8XAU - chains D and E of the 6 polymer chains in the assembly; structure by electron microscopy, 3.14 A resolution.

[Chain D (and E)]
Protein: ATP-binding protein
Organism: Escherichia coli
Notes: chain E of this document is another copy of the same molecule, construct and numbering; everything in this record applies to it too
UniProt: A0A9X9SUP5 (A0A9X9SUP5_ECOLX); residues 1-571 here = UniProt positions 1-571
Chain sequence (571 residues; row label = number of the first residue in the row):
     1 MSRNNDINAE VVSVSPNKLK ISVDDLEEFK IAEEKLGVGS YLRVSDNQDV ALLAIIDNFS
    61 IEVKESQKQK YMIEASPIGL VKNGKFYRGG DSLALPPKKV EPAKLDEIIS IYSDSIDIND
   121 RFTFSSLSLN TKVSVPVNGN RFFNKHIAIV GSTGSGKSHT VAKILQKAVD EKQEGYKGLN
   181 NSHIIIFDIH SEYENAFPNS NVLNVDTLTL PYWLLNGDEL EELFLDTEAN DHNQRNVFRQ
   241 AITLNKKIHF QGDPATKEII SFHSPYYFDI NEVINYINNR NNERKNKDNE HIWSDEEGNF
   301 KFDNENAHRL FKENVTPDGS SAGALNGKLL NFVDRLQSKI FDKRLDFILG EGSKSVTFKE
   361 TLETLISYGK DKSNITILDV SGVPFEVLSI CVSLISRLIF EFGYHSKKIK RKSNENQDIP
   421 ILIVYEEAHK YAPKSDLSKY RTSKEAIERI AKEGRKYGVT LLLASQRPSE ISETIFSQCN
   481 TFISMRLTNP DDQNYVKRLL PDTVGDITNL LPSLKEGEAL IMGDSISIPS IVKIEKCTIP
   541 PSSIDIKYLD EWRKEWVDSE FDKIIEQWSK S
Unresolved in the structure: 1-6, 570-571 (chain E: 1-6, 31-35, 412-418, 570-571)
Reported in the primary citation:
  - mutagenesis - K157A: decreased growth in response to phage lambda

[How chain D and chain E interact]
Residue-residue contacts - 172 pairs, chain D then chain E:
  Val11(D) with Ile61(E)
  Val12(D) with Ser60(E); Ile61(E), hydrogen bond (backbone-backbone)
  Ser13(D) with Phe59(E), hydrogen bond (side chain-backbone)
  Val14(D) with Val38(E); Asn58(E); Phe59(E), hydrogen bond (backbone-backbone)
  Ser15(D) with Asn58(E)
  Pro16(D) with Val38(E), hydrophobic; Asp57(E); Asn58(E); Asp506(E); Leu510(E); Ser513(E)
  Asn17(D) with Asn509(E); Pro512(E); Ser513(E)
  Lys64(D) with Glu65(E)
  Leu80(D) with Lys515(E)
  Arg88(D) with Arg486(E); Pro512(E); Lys515(E); Glu516(E)
  Gly89(D) with Ser513(E); Leu514(E); Lys515(E)
  Gly90(D) with Ser513(E), hydrogen bond (backbone-backbone); Lys515(E)
  Asp91(D) with Lys515(E), salt bridge
  Ser92(D) with Gly37(E); Val38(E); Leu129(E)
  Ala94(D) with Phe59(E)
  Leu95(D) with Lys30(E); Leu36(E); Phe59(E), hydrophobic
  Pro96(D) with Phe59(E); Ile61(E), hydrophobic
  Pro97(D) with Leu26(E); Glu27(E)
  Asn119(D) with Arg553(E), hydrogen bond (backbone-side chain)
  Asp120(D) with Leu549(E); Arg553(E)
  Phe122(D) with Leu549(E), hydrophobic
  Gly139(D) with Leu549(E)
  Asn140(D) with Lys547(E); Leu549(E); Asp550(E), hydrogen bond
  Phe143(D) with Tyr548(E); Trp552(E), hydrophobic
  Asn144(D) with Ile546(E); Tyr548(E), hydrogen bond (side chain-backbone)
  Lys145(D) with Asp545(E), salt bridge
  Ala168(D) with Trp552(E), hydrophobic
  Glu171(D) with Leu549(E); Trp552(E); Arg553(E), salt bridge
  Gln173(D) with Arg553(E), hydrogen bond (backbone-backbone); Lys554(E)
  Tyr176(D) with Arg553(E), hydrogen bond (side chain-backbone); Lys554(E), hydrogen bond (side chain-backbone); Glu555(E)
  Leu179(D) with Trp556(E), hydrogen bond (backbone-backbone)
  Asn180(D) with Trp552(E), hydrogen bond (side chain-backbone); Lys554(E); Trp556(E)
  Asn181(D) with Glu551(E); Trp552(E), hydrogen bond (backbone-backbone); Lys554(E), hydrogen bond (backbone-backbone); Glu555(E); Trp556(E); Val557(E), hydrogen bond (side chain-backbone)
  Ser182(D) with Trp552(E)
  His183(D) with Trp552(E); Trp556(E)
  His232(D) with Gly327(E); Lys328(E)
  Arg235(D) with Asn331(E), hydrogen bond
  Asn236(D) with Gly327(E), hydrogen bond (side chain-backbone); Leu330(E)
  Arg239(D) with Leu330(E); Asn331(E); Asp334(E), salt bridge
  Gln240(D) with Leu330(E)
  Thr243(D) with Asp334(E)
  Glu258(D) with Gln337(E); Phe341(E)
  Ile259(D) with Phe341(E)
  Ser261(D) with Asp334(E), hydrogen bond
  Phe262(D) with Asp334(E)
  His263(D) with Asp334(E), hydrogen bond (side chain-backbone); Ser338(E)
  Phe358(D) with Trp568(E), hydrophobic
  Lys359(D) with Asp562(E), salt bridge; Ile565(E)
  Leu362(D) with Phe561(E); Trp568(E), hydrophobic
  Glu363(D) with Phe561(E)
  Ser367(D) with Trp556(E)
  Tyr368(D) with Trp556(E); Val557(E), hydrogen bond (side chain-backbone); Phe561(E), hydrophobic
  Lys372(D) with Trp556(E)
  Ser373(D) with Trp556(E)
  Asn374(D) with Trp556(E)
  Leu398(D) with Trp568(E)
  Phe400(D) with Arg344(E)
  Glu401(D) with Trp568(E)
  Phe402(D) with Phe561(E), hydrophobic; Ile564(E), hydrophobic; Trp568(E)
  Tyr404(D) with Arg344(E)
  His405(D) with Gln567(E); Trp568(E)
  Ser406(D) with Ile564(E)
  Lys408(D) with Gln567(E)
  Ile409(D) with Lys563(E); Ile564(E), hydrophobic; Gln567(E)
  Lys410(D) with Glu560(E), salt bridge
  Arg411(D) with Asp206(E), salt bridge
  Lys412(D) with Gln567(E), hydrogen bond
  Gln417(D) with Val557(E); Glu560(E)
  Asp418(D) with Ile546(E); Glu551(E); Val557(E)
  Ile419(D) with Val557(E), hydrophobic
  Pro420(D) with Tyr548(E), hydrophobic; Glu551(E); Trp552(E), hydrogen bond (backbone-side chain)
  Ile421(D) with Tyr548(E), hydrogen bond (backbone-side chain)
  Leu422(D) with Trp552(E), hydrophobic
  Asp436(D) with Glu228(E)
  Glu445(D) with Phe385(E)
  Glu448(D) with Phe385(E)
  Arg449(D) with Phe385(E)
  Lys452(D) with Phe385(E); Lys439(E); Tyr440(E)
  Glu453(D) with Arg344(E), salt bridge; Val383(E); Pro384(E); Phe385(E), hydrogen bond (side chain-backbone)
  Arg455(D) with His190(E), hydrogen bond; Asp545(E), salt bridge; Ile546(E)
  Lys456(D) with Ser381(E), hydrogen bond; Gly382(E); Ile546(E)
  Tyr457(D) with Arg344(E), hydrogen bond; Gly382(E)
  Gly458(D) with Ile546(E); Tyr548(E), hydrogen bond (backbone-side chain)
  Val459(D) with Tyr548(E), hydrogen bond (backbone-side chain)
  Thr460(D) with Tyr548(E), hydrogen bond
  Thr474(D) with Tyr440(E)
  Gln478(D) with Lys430(E), hydrogen bond
  Lys497(D) with Asn489(E)
  Arg498(D) with Arg467(E), hydrogen bond (backbone-side chain); Asn489(E), hydrogen bond (backbone-side chain); Asp491(E)
  Leu499(D) with Asn489(E)
  Leu500(D) with Asn489(E), hydrogen bond (backbone-side chain)
  Pro501(D) with Thr153(E); Thr488(E); Asn489(E)
  Asp502(D) with Ser152(E); Thr153(E); Thr488(E)
  Thr503(D) with Thr488(E), hydrogen bond (backbone-side chain)
  Asp524(D) with Thr153(E), hydrogen bond
Interface residues without a listed pair, chain D (103 interface residues in all): Arg121, Lys172, Ile184, Ile366, Lys407, Ser413, Arg441, Asn480
Interface residues without a listed pair, chain E (76 interface residues in all): Tyr71, Gly154, Arg335, Glu386, Gln466, Pro490, Asp558

[Summary]
103 residues of chain D and 76 residues of chain E are in contact, with 36 hydrogen bonds and 9 salt bridges.
Among the polar pairs are Asp91(D)-Lys515(E), Lys145(D)-Asp545(E) and Glu171(D)-Arg553(E). The paper reports
that K157A of chain D reduces growth in response to phage lambda.
Both chains are ATP-binding protein (Escherichia coli). Entry 8XAU (Cryo-EM structure of HerA) was determined
by electron microscopy, deposited together with 8XAV, 8XAW, 8XAX and 8XAY.
